PDB entry 5A8R | X-ray diffraction, 2.15 A resolution | chains A and C of the 6 polymer chains in the assembly

Chain A:
Name: Methyl-coenzyme M reductase II subunit alpha
Organism: Methanothermobacter marburgensis
Notes: EC 2.8.4.1
UniProtKB: P58815 (MCRX_METTM); residues 1-553 here = UniProt positions 1-553
Amino-acid sequence (553 residues; row label = number of the first residue in the row):
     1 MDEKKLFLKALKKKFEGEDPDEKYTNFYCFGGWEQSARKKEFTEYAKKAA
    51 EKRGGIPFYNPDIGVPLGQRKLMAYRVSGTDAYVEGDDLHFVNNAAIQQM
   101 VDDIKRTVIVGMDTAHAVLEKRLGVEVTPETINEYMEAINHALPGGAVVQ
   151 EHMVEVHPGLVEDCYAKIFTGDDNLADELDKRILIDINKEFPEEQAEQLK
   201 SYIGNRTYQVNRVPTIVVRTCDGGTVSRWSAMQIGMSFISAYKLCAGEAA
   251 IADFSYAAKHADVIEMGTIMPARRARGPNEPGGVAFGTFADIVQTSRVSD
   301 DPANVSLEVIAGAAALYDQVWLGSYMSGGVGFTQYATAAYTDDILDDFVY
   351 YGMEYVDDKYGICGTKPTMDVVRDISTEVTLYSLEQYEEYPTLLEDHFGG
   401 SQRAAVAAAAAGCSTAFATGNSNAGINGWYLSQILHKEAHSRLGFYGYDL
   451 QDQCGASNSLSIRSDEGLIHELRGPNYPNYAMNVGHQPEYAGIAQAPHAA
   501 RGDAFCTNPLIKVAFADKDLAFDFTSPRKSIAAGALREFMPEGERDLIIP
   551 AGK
Disordered / not traced: 1-3, 552-553
Modified positions: His260 (n1-methylated histidine; MHS); Arg274 (5-methyl-arginine; AGM); Gln402 (2-methyl-glutamine; MGN); Gly447 (thioglycin; GL3); Asp452 (didehydroaspartate; DYA); Cys454 (s-methylcysteine; SMC)
Metal / ion sites: K+ site 1: Pro61, Ile63, Val65 (shared with 1 residue of chain D); K+ site 2: Ala147 (shared with 3 residues of chain D); factor 430 Ni near Gln150 (its only coordinating residue here); K+ site 3: Val218, Arg219, Cys221 (shared with 3 residues of chain D)
Small-molecule neighbours:
  - 1-thioethanesulfonic acid (COM): Tyr335, Phe445, Tyr446, Gly447
  - factor 430 (F43), molecule 1: Gly146, Ala147, Val148, Val149, Gln150, Met153, Val154, Met232, Gln233, Met236, Ile239, Ala246
  - factor 430 (F43), molecule 2: Gly328, Gly329, Val330, Gly331, Phe332, Thr333, Gln334, Tyr335, Phe398, Gly399, Gln402, Gly444, Phe445
  - Coenzyme B (TP7), molecule 1: Arg228, Lys259, His260
  - Coenzyme B (TP7), molecule 2: Arg273, Leu322, Met326, Ser327, Phe332, Phe445, Ala481, Met482, Asn483, Val484
Swiss-Prot annotation at these positions:
  - binding site (coenzyme F430): Gln150
  - binding site (coenzyme B): Arg228, Lys259, His260, Arg273
  - binding site (coenzyme M): Tyr335, Tyr446
  - modified residue: His260 (Pros-methylhistidine), Arg274 (5-methylarginine), Gly447 (1-thioglycine), Cys454 (S-methylcysteine)

Chain C:
Name: Methyl-coenzyme M reductase II, subunit beta
Organism: Methanothermobacter marburgensis
Notes: EC 2.8.4.1
UniProtKB: P58816 (MCRZ_METTM); residues 1-265 here = UniProt positions 1-265
Amino-acid sequence (265 residues; each row starts with the number of its first residue):
     1 MSYKAQYTPGETQIAENRRKHMDPDYEFRKLREVSDEDLVKVLGHRNPGE
    51 SYKSVHPPLDEMDFEEDIVRDMVEPIQGAKEGVRVRYIQFADSMYNAPAQ
   101 PYDRARTYMWRYRGVDTGTLSGRQVIEMRELDLEGVSKELVETELFDPAT
   151 TGIRGATVHGHSLRLDENGLMFDALQRYVFDEEKGHVVYVKDQVGRPLDE
   201 PVDMGQPLGEDELKKITTIYRKDNIAMRDDKEAIEVVENIHTGRTLGGFG
   251 MDVFKDDLRKRLGDD
Disordered / not traced: 1-2, 265
Small-molecule neighbours: factor 430 (F43): Leu120, Ser121, Gly122, Arg123, Ala156, Thr157, Val158, His159, Gly160, His161
Swiss-Prot annotation at these positions:
  - binding site (coenzyme M): Arg123

Chain A / chain C interface:
Pairs across the interface (113):
  Phe15(A) with Arg164(C)
  Glu18(A) with Arg164(C), salt bridge
  Glu22(A) with Arg164(C)
  Lys23(A) with Tyr95(C); Arg164(C); Leu165(C), hydrogen bond (backbone-backbone); Arg221(C); Asp223(C), salt bridge
  Tyr24(A) with Leu165(C); Asp166(C); Gly169(C); Glu210(C), hydrogen bond
  Thr25(A) with Arg164(C); Leu165(C), hydrogen bond (backbone-backbone); Asp166(C); Glu167(C), hydrogen bond (backbone-backbone)
  Asn26(A) with Glu167(C)
  Phe27(A) with Arg164(C); Asp166(C); Phe172(C), hydrophobic
  Tyr28(A) with Phe172(C); Asp173(C), hydrogen bond (side chain-backbone); Gln176(C)
  Val65(A) with Thr157(C)
  Pro66(A) with Leu175(C)
  Gln69(A) with Phe172(C); Ala174(C)
  Arg70(A) with His159(C), hydrogen bond; Leu163(C); Phe172(C)
  Met369(A) with His241(C); Thr245(C)
  Arg373(A) with Glu238(C); Thr242(C), hydrogen bond
  Thr377(A) with Ile234(C); Glu238(C), hydrogen bond
  Glu378(A) with Arg228(C), salt bridge
  Leu381(A) with Met227(C), hydrophobic; Arg228(C); Ile234(C), hydrophobic
  Tyr382(A) with Arg228(C)
  Glu385(A) with Arg228(C), salt bridge
  Glu388(A) with Tyr220(C); Arg221(C), hydrogen bond (backbone-side chain); Lys222(C), hydrogen bond (side chain-backbone)
  Glu389(A) with Lys222(C), salt bridge
  Pro391(A) with Tyr95(C); Arg164(C)
  Thr392(A) with Arg164(C)
  Leu394(A) with Met94(C), hydrophobic; Ser162(C)
  Glu395(A) with Ser162(C); Leu163(C); Arg164(C), salt bridge
  Phe398(A) with His159(C); His161(C); Ser162(C), hydrogen bond (backbone-side chain)
  Gly400(A) with Ser121(C), hydrogen bond (backbone-side chain)
  Arg403(A) with Met94(C); His161(C), hydrogen bond; Ser162(C)
  Asn427(A) with His241(C), hydrogen bond; Thr245(C), hydrogen bond
  Leu431(A) with His241(C)
  Ile434(A) with Val237(C); His241(C); Arg244(C)
  Leu435(A) with Met227(C), hydrophobic; Val237(C), hydrophobic
  Lys437(A) with Tyr102(C); Arg106(C)
  Glu438(A) with Arg18(C), salt bridge; Arg106(C), salt bridge; Tyr220(C); Met227(C); Val237(C)
  Ala439(A) with Arg18(C); Ile219(C); Tyr220(C), hydrogen bond (backbone-backbone); Met227(C), hydrophobic
  His440(A) with Met94(C); Ile219(C); Tyr220(C)
  Ser441(A) with Arg18(C); Gln100(C); Pro101(C); Tyr102(C), hydrogen bond (backbone-backbone); Asp103(C), hydrogen bond (side chain-backbone)
  Arg442(A) with Asp92(C), hydrogen bond (side chain-backbone); Met94(C); Gln100(C), hydrogen bond; Pro101(C); Tyr102(C); Ser121(C), hydrogen bond (side chain-backbone); His161(C); Ile219(C)
  Leu443(A) with Tyr102(C); Ser121(C)
  Gly444(A) with Leu120(C); Ser121(C), hydrogen bond (backbone-backbone)
  Tyr446(A) with Gly118(C); Thr119(C); Leu120(C)
  Asp449(A) with Tyr102(C)
  Gln453(A) with Arg244(C), hydrogen bond
  Ala456(A) with His241(C); Arg244(C); Thr245(C)
  Ser457(A) with Arg244(C); Gly248(C)
  Leu460(A) with Thr245(C); Phe249(C)
  Ser461(A) with Gly248(C)
Interface residues without a listed pair, chain A (53 interface residues in all): Gly399, Tyr430, Phe445, Asp452, Ile462
Interface residues without a listed pair, chain C (50 interface residues in all): Arg123, Val125, Met171, Thr218, Ala226

Overview:
53 residues of chain A face 50 of chain C across their interface; the contacts include 23 hydrogen bonds and 8
salt bridges. Polar pairs include Glu18(A)-Arg164(C), Lys23(A)-Asp223(C) and Glu378(A)-Arg228(C). One factor
430 molecule is bound between chain A and chain C.
Chain A is Methyl-coenzyme M reductase II subunit alpha and chain C is Methyl-coenzyme M reductase II, subunit
beta, both from Methanothermobacter marburgensis; the structure, Methyl-coenzyme M reductase II from
methanothermobacter marburgensis at 2.15 A resolution, was determined by X-ray diffraction (same publication
as 5A8K, 5A8W and 5A0Y).
